PDB entry 8QX4 | electron microscopy, 2.03 A resolution | chains N and R of the 20 polymer chains in the assembly

# Chain N (and R)
Protein: Flagellin
Source organism: Sulfolobus acidocaldarius
Notes: chain R of this document is another copy of the same molecule, construct and numbering; everything in this record applies to it too
UniProtKB: Q4J9K5 (Q4J9K5_SULAC); residues 12-304 here = UniProt positions 12-304
Chain sequence (293 residues; numbered 12 to 304; the number before each row is that of its first residue):
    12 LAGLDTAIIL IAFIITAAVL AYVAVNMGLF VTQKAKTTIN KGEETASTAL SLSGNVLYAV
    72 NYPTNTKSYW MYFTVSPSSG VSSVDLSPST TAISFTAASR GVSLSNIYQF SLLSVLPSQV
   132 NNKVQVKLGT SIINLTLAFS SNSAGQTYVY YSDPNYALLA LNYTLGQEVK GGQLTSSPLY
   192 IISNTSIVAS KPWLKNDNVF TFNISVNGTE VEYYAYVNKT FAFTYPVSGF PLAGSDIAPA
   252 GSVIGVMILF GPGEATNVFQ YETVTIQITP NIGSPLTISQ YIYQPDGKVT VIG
Covalent attachments: N-acetylglucosamine (NAG) linked to N145, N195, N214; glycan linked to N173, N218, N229
Reported in the primary citation:
  - post-translational modification sites: N145, N173, N195, N214, N218, N229

# Chain N / chain R interface
Residue-residue contacts - 16 pairs, chain N then chain R:
  F24(N) - L12(R)
  L31(N) - G14(R)
  L31(N) - T17(R)
  N268(N) - A155(R)
  Q271(N) - A155(R)
  Q271(N) - Q157(R)  hydrogen bond (backbone-side chain)
  Q271(N) - Y159(R)
  Y272(N) - G240(R)
  Y272(N) - A251(R)
  Y272(N) - G252(R)  hydrogen bond (side chain-backbone)
  E273(N) - Q157(R)
  Y292(N) - P250(R)
  Y292(N) - A251(R)  hydrogen bond (side chain-backbone)
  Y294(N) - G91(R)  hydrogen bond (side chain-backbone)
  Y294(N) - A251(R)
  Y294(N) - G252(R)  hydrogen bond (side chain-backbone)
Also at the interface, not in a pair above, chain N (10 interface residues in all): T27, N76
Also at the interface, not in a pair above, chain R (17 interface residues in all): A13, A18, S154, G156, P242, S253

# Overview
10 residues of chain N face 17 of chain R across their interface; the contacts include 5 hydrogen bonds. Polar
contacts include Q271(N)-Q157(R), Y272(N)-G252(R) and Y292(N)-A251(R). Covalently linked N-acetylglucosamine:
at N145(N), N195(N) and N214(N). From the paper: modification sites N145(N), N173(N) and N195(N) among others.
Chain N and chain R are both Flagellin (Sulfolobus acidocaldarius); the structure, Sulfolobus acidocaldarius
Archaellum filament, was determined by electron microscopy together with 9ETS, 9ETT, 9EV0 and 8RZL from the
same study.
